4PCE - chain A; structure by X-ray diffraction, 1.29 A resolution.

Chain A:
Name: Bromodomain-containing protein 4
Organism: Homo sapiens
UniProt: O60885 (BRD4_HUMAN); numbering as in UniProt (aligned over 44-168)
Sequence (127 residues; each row starts with the number of its first residue):
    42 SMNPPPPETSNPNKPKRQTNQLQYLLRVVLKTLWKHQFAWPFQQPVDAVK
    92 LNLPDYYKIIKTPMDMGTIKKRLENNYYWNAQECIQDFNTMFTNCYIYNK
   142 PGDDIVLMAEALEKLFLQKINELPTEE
Sequence notes: expression tag (42-43)
Small-molecule neighbours: B13 (2N0; 1-benzyl-2-ethyl-1,5,6,7-tetrahydro-4H-indol-4-one): Trp81, Pro82, Phe83, Val87, Leu92, Leu94, Tyr97, Cys136, Tyr139, Asn140, Asp145, Ile146, Met149
Swiss-Prot annotation at these positions:
  - site: Asn140 (Acetylated histone binding)
  - cross-link: Lys99 (Glycyl lysine isopeptide (Lys-Gly) (interchain with G-Cter in SUMO2))
What the authors report for this chain:
  - binding site for B13: Phe83, Val87, Leu92, Leu94, Tyr97, Asn140, Ile146 (from molecular simulation)

Summary:
Ligands of chain A: B13. The paper reports a binding site for B13 at Phe83, Val87 and Leu92 among others.
Chain A is Bromodomain-containing protein 4 (Homo sapiens); the structure, Crystal Structure of the first
bromodomain of human BRD4 in complex with compound B13, was determined by X-ray diffraction, deposited
together with 4PCI.
